Entry 8IMN (electron microscopy, 3.07 A resolution); this record covers chains 5 and S of the 40 polymer chains in the assembly.

[Chain 5]
Molecule: CpcN
Organism: Anthocerotibacter panamensis
Sequence (1182 residues; numbered 1 to 1182; the number before each row is that of its first residue):
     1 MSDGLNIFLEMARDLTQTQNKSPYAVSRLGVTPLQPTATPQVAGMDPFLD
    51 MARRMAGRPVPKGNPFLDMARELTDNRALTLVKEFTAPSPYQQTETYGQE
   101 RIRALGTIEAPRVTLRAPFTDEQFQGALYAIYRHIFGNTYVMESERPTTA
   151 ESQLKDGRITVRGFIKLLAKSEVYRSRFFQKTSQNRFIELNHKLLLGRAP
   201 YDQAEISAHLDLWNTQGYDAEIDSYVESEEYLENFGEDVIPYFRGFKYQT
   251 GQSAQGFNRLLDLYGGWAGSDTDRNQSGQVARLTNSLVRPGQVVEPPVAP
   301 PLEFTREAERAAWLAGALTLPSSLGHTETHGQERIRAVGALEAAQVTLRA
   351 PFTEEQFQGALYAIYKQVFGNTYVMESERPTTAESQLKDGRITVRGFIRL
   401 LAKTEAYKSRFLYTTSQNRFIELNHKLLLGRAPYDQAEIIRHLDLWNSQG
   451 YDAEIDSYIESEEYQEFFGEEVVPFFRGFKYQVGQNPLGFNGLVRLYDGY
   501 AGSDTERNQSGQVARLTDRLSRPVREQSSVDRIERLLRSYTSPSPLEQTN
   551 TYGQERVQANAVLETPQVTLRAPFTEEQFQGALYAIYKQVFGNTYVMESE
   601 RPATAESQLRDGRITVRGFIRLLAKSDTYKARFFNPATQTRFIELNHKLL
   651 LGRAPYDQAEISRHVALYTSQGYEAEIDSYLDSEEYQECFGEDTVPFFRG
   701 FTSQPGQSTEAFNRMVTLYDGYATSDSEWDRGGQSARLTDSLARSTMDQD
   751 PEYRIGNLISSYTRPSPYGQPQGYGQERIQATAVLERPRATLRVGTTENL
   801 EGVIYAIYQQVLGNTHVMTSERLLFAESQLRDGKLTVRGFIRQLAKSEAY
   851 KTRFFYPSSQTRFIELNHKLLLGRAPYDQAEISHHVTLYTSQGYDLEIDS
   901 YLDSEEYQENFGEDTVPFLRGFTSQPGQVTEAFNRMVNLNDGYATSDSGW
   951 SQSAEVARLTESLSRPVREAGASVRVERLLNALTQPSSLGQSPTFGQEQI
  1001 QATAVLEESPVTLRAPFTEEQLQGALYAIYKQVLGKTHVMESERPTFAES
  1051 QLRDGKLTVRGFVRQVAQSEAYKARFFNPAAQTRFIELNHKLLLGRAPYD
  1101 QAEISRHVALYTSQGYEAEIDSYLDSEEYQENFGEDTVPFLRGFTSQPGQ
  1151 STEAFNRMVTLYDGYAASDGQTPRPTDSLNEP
Not modelled in the structure: 1-46, 749-1182
Residues lining bound ligands:
  - phycocyanobilin (CYC), molecule 1: G98, Q99, F246, K247, Y248, Q252, S253, A254, F257
  - phycocyanobilin (CYC), molecule 2: R133, N138, T139, Y140, W267, A268, S270, T272, R274
  - phycocyanobilin (CYC), molecule 3: T149, S152, Q153, K155, D156, R158
  - phycocyanobilin (CYC), molecule 4: S183, Q184, N185, Q203, S207, L210, W213
  - phycocyanobilin (CYC), molecule 5: E328, G331, Q332, F479, K480, Y481, Q485, N486, P487, F490
  - phycocyanobilin (CYC), molecule 6: K366, N371, T372, Y373, Y500, A501, G502, S503, T505, R507
  - phycocyanobilin (CYC), molecule 7: T382, S385, Q386, K388, D389
  - phycocyanobilin (CYC), molecule 8: S416, Q417, N418, Q436, I440, L443, W446, R525
  - phycocyanobilin (CYC), molecule 9: G553, F701, T702, S703, Q707, S708, T709, F712
  - phycocyanobilin (CYC), molecule 10: Y584, K588, N593, T594, Y595, V596, R632, Y722, A723, S725, S727, W729
  - phycocyanobilin (CYC), molecule 11: T604, S607, Q608, D611
  - phycocyanobilin (CYC), molecule 12: T638, Q639, T640, Q658, S662, V665

[Chain S]
Molecule: CpcA
Organism: Anthocerotibacter panamensis
Sequence (163 residues; each row starts with the number of its first residue):
     1 MSRTVITEVIATADSQGRFLNSTELQAAFGRFERAVPAIEAARALTKNQD
    51 ALVKGAVQAVFKKFPYVTQPGEKGYGDSNQAKCARDIGYYLRFITYSLVA
   101 SGTGPLDDYVIAGLREVNRAFNLNPLWYIEALNYIKGETGKLLSGQSKTE
   151 ALLYIDHAINALS
Not modelled in the structure: 1
Residues lining bound ligands:
  - phycocyanobilin (CYC), molecule 1: S22, L25, Q26, F29
  - phycocyanobilin (CYC), molecule 2: R34, Q146, T149, L153
  - phycocyanobilin (CYC), molecule 3: V60, F61, V67, K73, G74, N79, Q80, K82, C83, R85, D86, Y89, Y90, F93, Y109, V110, V117, F121, L123, W127, Y128

[Chain 5 / chain S interface]
Residue-residue contacts - 28 pairs, chain 5 then chain S:
  F304(5) with F61(S), hydrophobic; K62(S)
  T305(5) with Q58(S)
  E307(5) with T68(S)
  A308(5) with K54(S); Q58(S)
  E309(5) with K54(S), salt bridge
  R310(5) with D77(S), salt bridge
  A311(5) with Q80(S); A81(S); A84(S)
  A312(5) with K54(S); A84(S), hydrophobic
  W313(5) with K54(S)
  L314(5) with A81(S), hydrophobic
  A315(5) with A81(S); A84(S), hydrophobic; R85(S)
  L318(5) with A81(S); K82(S); R85(S)
  T319(5) with R85(S); Y89(S)
  G359(5) with Q16(S)
  Y362(5) with S15(S); Q16(S); G17(S)
  Y500(5) with D14(S), hydrogen bond
Other interface residues (no listed pair), chain 5 (19 interface residues in all): L302, E342, Q356
Other interface residues (no listed pair), chain S (19 interface residues in all): T7, V53, V57

[In short]
Chain 5 and chain S each contribute 19 residues to their interface, with 1 hydrogen bond and 2 salt bridges.
Polar contacts include E309(5)-K54(S), R310(5)-D77(S) and Y500(5)-D14(S). Ligands of chain 5: 12 copies of
phycocyanobilin. Ligands of chain S: 3 copies of phycocyanobilin.
Chain 5 is CpcN and chain S is CpcA, both from Anthocerotibacter panamensis; the structure, Rt1I-Rt1II,
Rt2'I-Rt2'II, Rt3I-Rt3II cylinder in cyanobacterial phycobilisome from Anthocerotibacter panamensis (Cluster
F), was determined by electron microscopy together with 8IMI, 8IMJ, 8IMK, 8IML, 8IMM and 8IMO from the same
study.
